6UQO - chains B and X of the 22 polymer chains in the assembly; structure by electron microscopy, 3.10 A resolution.

== Chain B ==
Molecule: ATP-dependent Clp protease ATP-binding subunit ClpA
From: Escherichia coli (strain K12)
Notes: EC 3.4.21.92
UniProt: A0A4S4P650 (A0A4S4P650_ECOLI); numbering as in UniProt (aligned over 169-746)
Amino-acid sequence (578 residues; each row starts with the number of its first residue):
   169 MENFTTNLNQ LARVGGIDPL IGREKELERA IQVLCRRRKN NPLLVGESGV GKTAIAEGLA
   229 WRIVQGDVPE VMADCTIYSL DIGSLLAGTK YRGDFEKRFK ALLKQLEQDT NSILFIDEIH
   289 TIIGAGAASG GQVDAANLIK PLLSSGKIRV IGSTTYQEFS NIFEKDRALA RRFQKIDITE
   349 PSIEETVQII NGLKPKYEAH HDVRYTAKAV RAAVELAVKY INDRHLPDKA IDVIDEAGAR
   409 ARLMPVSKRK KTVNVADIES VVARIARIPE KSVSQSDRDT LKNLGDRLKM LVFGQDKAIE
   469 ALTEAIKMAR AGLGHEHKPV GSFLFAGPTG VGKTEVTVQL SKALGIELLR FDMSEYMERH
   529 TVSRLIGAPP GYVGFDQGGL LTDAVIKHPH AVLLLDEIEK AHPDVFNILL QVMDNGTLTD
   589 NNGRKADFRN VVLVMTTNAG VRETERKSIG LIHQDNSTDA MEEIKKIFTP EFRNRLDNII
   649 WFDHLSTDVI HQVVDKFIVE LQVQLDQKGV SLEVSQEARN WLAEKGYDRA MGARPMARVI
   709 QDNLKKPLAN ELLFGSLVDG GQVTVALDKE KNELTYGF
Small-molecule neighbours:
  - ATP-gamma-S (AGS; phosphothiophosphoric acid-adenylate ester), molecule 1: Pro187, Leu188, Ile189, Arg191, Ser216, Gly217, Val218, Gly219, Lys220, Thr221, Ala222, Thr323, Ile357, Leu361, Ile399
  - ATP-gamma-S (AGS), molecule 2: Arg206, Ala336, Arg339, Arg340
  - ATP-gamma-S (AGS), molecule 3: Leu459, Val460, Phe461, Thr497, Gly498, Val499, Gly500, Lys501, Thr502, Glu503, Asn606, Leu653, Val657, Val661, Lys664, Phe665, Ala701, Arg702

== Chain X ==
Molecule: RepA-GFP
Amino-acid sequence (9 residues; each row starts with the number of its first residue; numbering starts at 0; X marks 9 residues of unknown identity (built as UNK)):
     0 XXXXXXXXX

== How chain B and chain X interact ==
Chain B residues in contact with chain X, 4 residues: Lys258, Tyr259, Arg260, Ala296

== Summary ==
No residue of chain B is in contact with chain X. Ligands of chain B: 3 copies of ATP-gamma-S.
Here chain B is ATP-dependent Clp protease ATP-binding subunit ClpA (Escherichia coli (strain K12)) and chain
X is RepA-GFP. Entry 6UQO (ClpA/ClpP Engaged State bound to RepA-GFP) was determined by electron microscopy,
deposited together with 6UQE, 6W1Z, 6W20, 6W21, 6W22, 6W23 and 6W24.
